PDB entry 6JB3 | electron microscopy, 3.53 A resolution | chain B

Chain B:
Protein: ATP-binding cassette sub-family C member 8 isoform X2
Source organism: Mesocricetus auratus
Reference sequence: A0A1U7R319 (A0A1U7R319_MESAU); numbering as in UniProt (aligned over 1-1582)
Chain sequence (1582 residues; row label = number of the first residue in the row):
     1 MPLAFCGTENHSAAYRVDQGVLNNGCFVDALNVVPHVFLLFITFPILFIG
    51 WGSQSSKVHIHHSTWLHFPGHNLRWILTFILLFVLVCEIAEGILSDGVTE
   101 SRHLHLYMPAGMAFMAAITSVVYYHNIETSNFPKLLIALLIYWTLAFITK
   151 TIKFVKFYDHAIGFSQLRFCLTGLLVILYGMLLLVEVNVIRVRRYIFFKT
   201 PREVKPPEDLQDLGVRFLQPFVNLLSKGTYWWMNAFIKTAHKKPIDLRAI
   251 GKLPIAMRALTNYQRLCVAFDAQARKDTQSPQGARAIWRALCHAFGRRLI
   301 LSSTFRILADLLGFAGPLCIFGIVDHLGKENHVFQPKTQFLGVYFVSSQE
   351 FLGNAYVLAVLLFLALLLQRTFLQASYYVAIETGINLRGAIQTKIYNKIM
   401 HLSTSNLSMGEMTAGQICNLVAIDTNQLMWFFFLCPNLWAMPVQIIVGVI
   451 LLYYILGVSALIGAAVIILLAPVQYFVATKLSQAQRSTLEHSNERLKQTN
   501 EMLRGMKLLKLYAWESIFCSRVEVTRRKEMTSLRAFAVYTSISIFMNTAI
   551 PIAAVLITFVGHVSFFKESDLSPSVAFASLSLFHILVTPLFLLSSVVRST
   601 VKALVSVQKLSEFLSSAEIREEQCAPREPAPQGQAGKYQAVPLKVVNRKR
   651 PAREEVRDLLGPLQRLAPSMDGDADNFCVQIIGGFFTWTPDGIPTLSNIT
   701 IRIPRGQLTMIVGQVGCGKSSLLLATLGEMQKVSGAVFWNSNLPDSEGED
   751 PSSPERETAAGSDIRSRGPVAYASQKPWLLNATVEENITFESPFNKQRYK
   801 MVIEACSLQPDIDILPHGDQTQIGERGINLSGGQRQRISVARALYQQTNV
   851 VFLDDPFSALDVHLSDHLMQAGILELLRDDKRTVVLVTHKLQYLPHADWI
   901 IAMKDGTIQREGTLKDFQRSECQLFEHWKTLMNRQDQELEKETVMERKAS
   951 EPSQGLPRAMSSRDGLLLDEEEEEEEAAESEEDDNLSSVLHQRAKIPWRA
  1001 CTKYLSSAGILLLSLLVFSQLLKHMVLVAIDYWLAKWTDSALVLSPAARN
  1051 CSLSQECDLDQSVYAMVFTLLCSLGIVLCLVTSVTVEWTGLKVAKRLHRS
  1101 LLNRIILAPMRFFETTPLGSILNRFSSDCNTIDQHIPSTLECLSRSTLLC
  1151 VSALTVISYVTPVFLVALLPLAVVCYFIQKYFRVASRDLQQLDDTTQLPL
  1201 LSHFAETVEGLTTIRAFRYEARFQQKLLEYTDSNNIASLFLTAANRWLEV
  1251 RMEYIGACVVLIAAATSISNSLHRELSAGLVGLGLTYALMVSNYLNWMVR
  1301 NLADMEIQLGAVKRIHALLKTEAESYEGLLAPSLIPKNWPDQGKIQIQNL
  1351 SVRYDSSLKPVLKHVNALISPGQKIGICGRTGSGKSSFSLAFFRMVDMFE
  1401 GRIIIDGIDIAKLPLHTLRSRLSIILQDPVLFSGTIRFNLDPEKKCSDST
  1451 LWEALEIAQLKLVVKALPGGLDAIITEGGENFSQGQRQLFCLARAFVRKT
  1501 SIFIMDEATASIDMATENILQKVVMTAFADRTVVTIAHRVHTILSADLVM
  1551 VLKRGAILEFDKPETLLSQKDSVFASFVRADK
Not modelled in the structure: 1-214, 277-282, 330-353, 407-412, 617-996, 1040-1059, 1273-1277, 1327-1582
Small-molecule neighbours:
  - Digitonin (AJP): N426, W430, N547, T548, P551, H584, V587, T588, F591, L592, R598, S599, K602, L1027, R1145, L1149, M1290, Y1294, W1297, R1300, D1304
  - Repaglinide (BJX): R306, Y377, I381, W430, F433, L434, N437, M441, L592, S595, V596, N1245, R1246, E1249, R1300

Overview:
Ligands of chain B: Repaglinide and Digitonin.
Chain B is ATP-binding cassette sub-family C member 8 isoform X2 (Mesocricetus auratus); the structure,
Structure of SUR1 subunit bound with repaglinide, was determined by electron microscopy (same publication as
6JB1).
